3UG4 - chains A and B of the 6 polymer chains in the assembly; structure by X-ray diffraction, 2.15 A resolution.

== Chain A (and B) ==
Protein: Alpha-L-arabinofuranosidase
Organism: Thermotoga maritima
Notes: EC 3.2.1.55; chain B of this document is another copy of the same molecule, construct and numbering; everything in this record applies to it too
UniProt: Q9WYB7 (Q9WYB7_THEMA); numbering as in UniProt (aligned over 1-484)
Sequence (504 residues; row label = number of the first residue in the row; numbers below 1 keep their minus sign (Met-19 is residue -19)):
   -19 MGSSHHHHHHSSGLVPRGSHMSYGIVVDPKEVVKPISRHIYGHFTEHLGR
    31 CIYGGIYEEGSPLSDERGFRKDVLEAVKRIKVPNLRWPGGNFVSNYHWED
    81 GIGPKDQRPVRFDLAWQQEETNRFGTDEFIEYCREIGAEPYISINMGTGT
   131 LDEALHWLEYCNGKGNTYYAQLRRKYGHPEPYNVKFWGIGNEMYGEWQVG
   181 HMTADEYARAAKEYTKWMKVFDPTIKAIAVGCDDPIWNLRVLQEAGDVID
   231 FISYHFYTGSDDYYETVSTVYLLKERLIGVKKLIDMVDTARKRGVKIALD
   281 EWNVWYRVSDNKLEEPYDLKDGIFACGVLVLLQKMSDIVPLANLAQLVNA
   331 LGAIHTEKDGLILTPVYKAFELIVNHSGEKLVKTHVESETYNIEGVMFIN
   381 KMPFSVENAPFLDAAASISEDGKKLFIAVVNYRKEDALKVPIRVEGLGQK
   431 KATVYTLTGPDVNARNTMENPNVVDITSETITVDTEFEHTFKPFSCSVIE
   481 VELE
Not modelled in the structure: -19 to 1, 484
Construct notes: expression tag (-19 to 0); engineered mutation Gly4 (Arg in Q9WYB7)
Small-molecule neighbours:
  - alpha-L-arabinofuranose (AHR), molecule 1: Pro15, Ile16, Ser17, Arg18, Glu359, Glu400
  - alpha-L-arabinofuranose (AHR), molecule 2: Phe24, Glu26, Leu28, Gly70, Asn71, Trp96, Asn171, Glu172, Trp177, His235, Tyr237, Glu281, Trp285, Leu293, Ala325, Gln326, Leu331
  - alpha-L-arabinofuranose (AHR), molecule 3: Arg59, Glu351, Asn355, His356, Tyr435, Ile456
  - alpha-L-arabinofuranose (AHR), molecule 4: Glu172, Tyr174, Trp177, His235, Tyr237, Trp285, Phe378
  - alpha-L-arabinofuranose (AHR), molecule 5: Asp213, His235, Phe236, Tyr237, Arg256, Met377, Phe378, Asn380, Met382
  - alpha-L-arabinofuranose (AHR), molecule 6: Ile258, Lys261, Lys262, Met315, Ile318
  - alpha-L-arabinofuranose (AHR), molecule 7: His356, Tyr435, Glu480

== Chain A / chain B interface ==
Pairs across the interface - 27 pairs, chain A then chain B:
  His77(A) with Asp132(B), salt bridge
  Pro89(A) with Tyr148(B), hydrophobic
  Val90(A) with Asn146(B); Thr147(B); Tyr148(B), hydrogen bond (backbone-backbone)
  Arg91(A) with Thr147(B); Tyr148(B); Tyr149(B)
  Phe92(A) with Thr147(B); Phe201(B), hydrophobic
  Leu94(A) with Leu135(B), hydrophobic; Trp197(B); Val200(B)
  Gln97(A) with Val200(B)
  Glu99(A) with Gly145(B); Asn146(B), hydrogen bond (side chain-backbone); Thr147(B)
  Thr128(A) with Asp132(B)
  Glu176(A) with Lys196(B), hydrogen bond (backbone-side chain)
  Trp177(A) with Trp197(B)
  Gln178(A) with Trp197(B)
  Val179(A) with Glu193(B); Trp197(B), hydrophobic
  Gly180(A) with Glu193(B), hydrogen bond (backbone-side chain)
  His181(A) with Arg189(B); Lys196(B)
  Glu186(A) with Arg189(B), salt bridge
Other interface residues (no listed pair), chain A (18 interface residues in all): Met182, Thr183
Other interface residues (no listed pair), chain B (16 interface residues in all): Leu131, His136, Glu139

== Overview ==
18 residues of chain A face 16 of chain B across their interface; the contacts include 4 hydrogen bonds and 2
salt bridges. Polar contacts include His77(A)-Asp132(B), Glu186(A)-Arg189(B) and Glu99(A)-Asn146(B). Ligands
of chain A: 7 copies of alpha-L-arabinofuranose.
Chain A and chain B are both Alpha-L-arabinofuranosidase (Thermotoga maritima); the structure, Crystal
structure of alpha-L-arabinofuranosidase from Thermotoga maritima arabinose complex, was determined by X-ray
diffraction together with 3UG3 and 3UG5 from the same study.
